5IC4 - chains A and D of the 6 polymer chains in the assembly; structure by X-ray diffraction, 2.65 A resolution.

[Chain A]
Protein: Caspase-3 subunit p17
Organism: Homo sapiens
Notes: EC 3.4.22.56
Reference sequence: P42574 (CASP3_HUMAN); residue numbers follow UniProt; this construct covers 1-175
Sequence (175 residues; numbered 1 to 175; the number before each row is that of its first residue):
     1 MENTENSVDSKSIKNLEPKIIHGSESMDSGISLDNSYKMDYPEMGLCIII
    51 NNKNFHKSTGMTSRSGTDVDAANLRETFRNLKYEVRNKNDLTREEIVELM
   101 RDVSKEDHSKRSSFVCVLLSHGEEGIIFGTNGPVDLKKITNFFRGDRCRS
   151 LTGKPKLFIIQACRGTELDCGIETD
Unresolved in the structure: 1-34, 174-175
Swiss-Prot annotation at these positions:
  - active site: H121, C163
  - modified residue: M1 (N-acetylmethionine), K11 (N6-acetyllysine), S26 (Phosphoserine), C163 (S-nitrosocysteine)
  - mutagenesis: D9 (D9A: In P3-D3A mutant; abolished cleavage and activation, leading to prevent thiol protease activity; when associated with A-28 and A-175), D28 (D28A: In P3-D3A mutant; abolished cleavage and activation, leading to prevent thiol protease activity; when associated with A-9 and A-175), D175 (D175A: In P3-D3A mutant; abolished cleavage and activation, leading to prevent thiol protease activity; when associated with A-9 and A-28)

[Chain D]
Protein: Caspase-3 subunit p12
Organism: Homo sapiens
Notes: EC 3.4.22.56
Reference sequence: P42574 (CASP3_HUMAN); residue numbers follow UniProt; this construct covers 176-276
Sequence (107 residues; each row starts with the number of its first residue):
   176 SGVDDDMACHKIPVEADFLYAYSTAPGYYSWRNSKDGSWFIQSLCAMLKQ
   226 YADKLEFMHILTRVNRKVATEFESFSFDATFHAKKQIPCIVSMLTKELYF
   276 YHHHHHH
Unresolved in the structure: 176-185, 277-282
Construct notes: expression tag (277-282)
Swiss-Prot annotation at these positions:
  - modified residue: R207 (Microbial infection: ADP-riboxanated arginine)
  - mutagenesis: R207 (R207A: Abolished ADP-riboxanation by C.violaceum CopC)

[Chain A / chain D interface]
Residue-residue contacts - 12 pairs, chain A then chain D:
  N35(A) - R238(D)
  N35(A) - R241(D)
  R144(A) - Y203(D)  hydrogen bond
  D169(A) - P188(D)
  D169(A) - V189(D)  hydrogen bond (side chain-backbone)
  D169(A) - E190(D)  hydrogen bond (side chain-backbone)
  C170(A) - K186(D)  hydrogen bond (backbone-side chain)
  G171(A) - I187(D)
  G171(A) - V189(D)
  I172(A) - K186(D)
  I172(A) - I187(D)  hydrogen bond (backbone-backbone)
  E173(A) - K186(D)

[In short]
7 residues of chain A and 8 residues of chain D are in contact; the contacts include 5 hydrogen bonds. Among
the polar pairs are R144(A)-Y203(D), D169(A)-V189(D) and D169(A)-E190(D).
Here chain A is Caspase-3 subunit p17 and chain D is Caspase-3 subunit p12, both from Homo sapiens. Entry 5IC4
(Crystal structure of caspase-3 DEVE peptide complex) was determined by X-ray diffraction, deposited together
with 5IC6.
